7QBF - chains A and C of the 3 polymer chains in the assembly; structure by X-ray diffraction, 1.85 A resolution.

[Chain A]
Protein: Transcobalamin-2
From: Homo sapiens
UniProt: P20062 (TCO2_HUMAN); residues 1-409 here correspond to UniProt positions 19-427 (UniProt number = residue number + 18)
Chain sequence (409 residues; each row starts with the number of its first residue):
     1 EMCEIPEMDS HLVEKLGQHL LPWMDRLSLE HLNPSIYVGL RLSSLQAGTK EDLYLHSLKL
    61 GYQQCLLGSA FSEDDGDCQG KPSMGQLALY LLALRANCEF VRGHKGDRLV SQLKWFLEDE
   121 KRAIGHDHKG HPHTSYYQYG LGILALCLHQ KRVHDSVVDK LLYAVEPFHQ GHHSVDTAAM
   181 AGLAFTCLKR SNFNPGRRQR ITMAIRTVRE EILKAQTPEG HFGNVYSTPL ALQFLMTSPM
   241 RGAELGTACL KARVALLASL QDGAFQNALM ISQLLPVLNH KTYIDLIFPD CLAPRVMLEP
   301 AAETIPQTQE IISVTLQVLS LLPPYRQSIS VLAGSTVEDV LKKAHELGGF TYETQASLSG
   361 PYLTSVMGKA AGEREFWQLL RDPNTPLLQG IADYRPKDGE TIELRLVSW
Disulfides: Cys-3/Cys-249, Cys-65/Cys-78, Cys-98/Cys-291, Cys-147/Cys-187
Residues lining bound ligands: cyanocobalamin (CNC): Ser-83, Gly-85, Gln-86, Leu-89, His-133, Thr-134, Ser-135, Tyr-137, Gln-138, Leu-141, Ser-174, Asp-176, Thr-177, Asn-224, Tyr-226, Ser-227, Leu-230, Asn-267, Leu-269, Met-270, Gln-273, Ser-357, Leu-358, Ser-359, Gly-360, Pro-361, Tyr-362, Leu-363, Phe-376, Trp-377, Gln-378, Leu-379, Pro-386, Leu-387, Leu-388, Gln-389, Gly-390, Trp-409
Curated features (UniProtKB/Swiss-Prot):
  - binding site (cob(II)alamin): Gln-86, Thr-134 to Gln-138, His-172 to Asp-176, Asn-224, Ser-227, Gln-273, Trp-377 to Leu-379
What the authors report for this chain:
  - conformationally variable residues (order/disorder transition): Cys-65 to Cys-78

[Chain C]
Protein: CD320 antigen
From: Homo sapiens
UniProt: Q9NPF0 (CD320_HUMAN); residues 52-198 here = UniProt positions 52-198
Chain sequence (147 residues; each row starts with the number of its first residue):
    52 GSCPPTKFQC RTSGLCVPLT WRCDRDLDCS DGSDEEECRI EPCTQKGQCP PPPGLPCPCT
   112 GVSDCSGGTD KKLRNCSRLA CLAGELRCTL SDDCIPLTWR CDGHPDCPDS SDELGCGTNE
   172 ILPEGDATTM GPPVTLESVT SLRNATT
Unresolved in the structure: 52, 91-130, 171-198
Disulfides: Cys-54/Cys-67, Cys-61/Cys-80, Cys-74/Cys-89, Cys-132/Cys-145, Cys-139/Cys-158, Cys-152/Cys-167
Bound ions: Ca2+ site 1: Trp-72, Asp-75, Asp-77, Asp-79, Asp-85, Glu-86; Ca2+ site 2: Trp-150, Asp-153, His-155, Asp-157, Asp-163, Glu-164
Curated features (UniProtKB/Swiss-Prot):
  - binding site (Ca(2+)): Trp-72, Asp-75, Asp-77, Asp-79, Asp-85, Glu-86, Trp-150, Asp-153, His-155, Asp-157, Asp-163, Glu-164
  - glycosylation (N-linked (GlcNAc...) asparagine): Asn-126, Asn-195
  - natural variant: Glu-88 (deletion: In MATR; uncertain significance)
What the authors report for this chain:
  - contacts within the chain: Arg-73/Glu-87 (backbone contact)
  - disease-associated variants - E88DEL: decreased binding to TC (citing earlier work)

[Interface between chain A and chain C]
Pairs across the interface (46):
  Leu-53(A) / Leu-66(C)  hydrophobic
  His-56(A) / Leu-66(C)
  His-56(A) / Cys-67(C)  hydrogen bond (side chain-backbone)
  His-56(A) / Val-68(C)
  Lys-59(A) / Trp-72(C)
  Leu-60(A) / Pro-69(C)
  Leu-60(A) / Trp-72(C)  hydrophobic
  Gln-63(A) / Trp-72(C)
  Gln-64(A) / Pro-69(C)
  Gln-64(A) / Trp-72(C)
  Glu-73(A) / Thr-57(C)
  Glu-73(A) / Lys-58(C)  salt bridge
  Glu-73(A) / Pro-69(C)
  Asp-74(A) / Lys-58(C)  salt bridge
  Gly-103(A) / Asp-77(C)
  His-104(A) / Asp-75(C)  salt bridge
  His-104(A) / Arg-76(C)
  His-104(A) / Asp-77(C)  salt bridge
  Lys-105(A) / Trp-72(C)
  Lys-105(A) / Asp-75(C)  salt bridge
  Lys-105(A) / Asp-77(C)  salt bridge
  Lys-105(A) / Asp-79(C)  salt bridge
  Asp-107(A) / His-155(C)  hydrogen bond (backbone-side chain)
  Asp-107(A) / Pro-156(C)
  Arg-108(A) / Pro-156(C)  hydrogen bond (side chain-backbone)
  Arg-108(A) / Cys-158(C)
  Arg-108(A) / Pro-159(C)
  Val-110(A) / His-155(C)
  Ser-111(A) / Trp-150(C)
  Ser-111(A) / His-155(C)
  Ser-111(A) / Asp-157(C)  hydrogen bond
  Lys-114(A) / Trp-150(C)
  Lys-114(A) / Asp-153(C)  salt bridge
  Lys-114(A) / His-155(C)
  Lys-114(A) / Asp-157(C)  salt bridge
  Trp-115(A) / Glu-136(C)
  Trp-115(A) / Cys-145(C)
  Trp-115(A) / Pro-147(C)
  Trp-115(A) / Trp-150(C)
  Glu-118(A) / Pro-147(C)
  Glu-118(A) / Trp-150(C)
  Arg-122(A) / Glu-136(C)  salt bridge
  Lys-151(A) / His-155(C)  hydrogen bond
  Arg-152(A) / Asp-153(C)  hydrogen bond (side chain-backbone)
  Arg-152(A) / Gly-154(C)
  His-154(A) / Thr-149(C)
Also at the interface, not in a pair above, chain A (24 interface residues in all): Asp-52, Arg-102
Also at the interface, not in a pair above, chain C (26 interface residues in all): Leu-78, Leu-133, Ile-146
From the paper, about this interface:
  - pairs named by the authors: Glu-73(A)/Lys-58(C) (salt bridge), Asp-74(A)/Lys-58(C) (salt bridge)

[Overview]
Chain A and chain C form an interface of 24 and 26 residues respectively; the contacts include 6 hydrogen
bonds and 10 salt bridges. Among the polar pairs are Glu-73(A)/Lys-58(C), Asp-74(A)/Lys-58(C) and
His-104(A)/Asp-75(C). The paper describes salt bridges between Glu-73(A) and Lys-58(C) and Asp-74(A) and
Lys-58(C). The paper reports that E88DEL of chain C reduces binding to TC; conformational variability at
Cys-65(A).
Chain A is Transcobalamin-2 and chain C is CD320 antigen, both from Homo sapiens; the structure, TC:CD320 in
complex with nanobody TC-Nb34, was determined by X-ray diffraction together with 7QBD, 7QBE and 7QBG from the
same study.
